Entry 8FA8 (X-ray diffraction, 1.80 A resolution); this record covers chains H and P of the 3 polymer chains in the assembly.

# Chain H
Molecule: Ky15.11 Antibody, heavy chain
From: Mus musculus
Notes: antibody fragment or engineered binder
Chain sequence (232 residues; numbered 1 to 216 plus 16 insertion-coded residues; the number before each row is that of its first residue; a row labelled like 82A-82C holds insertion residues (82A, then the next letters in order)):
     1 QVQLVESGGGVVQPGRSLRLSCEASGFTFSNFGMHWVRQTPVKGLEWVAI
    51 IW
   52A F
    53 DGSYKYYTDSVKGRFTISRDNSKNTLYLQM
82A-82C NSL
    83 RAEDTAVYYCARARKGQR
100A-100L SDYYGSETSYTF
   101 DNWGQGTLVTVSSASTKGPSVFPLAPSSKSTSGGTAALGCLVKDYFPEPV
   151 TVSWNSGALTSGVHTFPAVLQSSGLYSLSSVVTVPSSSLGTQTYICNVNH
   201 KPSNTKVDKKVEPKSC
Not modelled in the structure: 130-133, 216
Disulfide bonds: Cys22-Cys92, Cys140-Cys196

# Chain P
Molecule: Circumsporozoite protein NDN peptide
Reference sequence: P08307 (CSP_PLAFW); residues 1-12 here correspond to UniProt positions 134-145 (UniProt number = residue number + 133)
Chain sequence (12 residues; each row starts with the number of its first residue):
     1 NANPNVDPNANP
Not modelled in the structure: 9-12

# How chain H and chain P interact
Contacting residue pairs - 20 pairs, chain H then chain P:
  Asn31(H) - Asn5(P)
  Asn31(H) - Val6(P)  hydrogen bond (backbone-backbone)
  Phe32(H) - Asn5(P)
  Gly33(H) - Pro4(P)  hydrogen bond (backbone-backbone)
  Gly33(H) - Asn5(P)  hydrogen bond (backbone-side chain)
  Trp52(H) - Asn3(P)
  Trp52(H) - Pro4(P)  hydrophobic
  Phe52A(H) - Pro4(P)  hydrogen bond (backbone-backbone)
  Phe52A(H) - Asn5(P)
  Phe52A(H) - Val6(P)
  Ala95(H) - Pro4(P)  hydrophobic
  Ala95(H) - Asn5(P)
  Lys97(H) - Pro8(P)  hydrogen bond (side chain-backbone)
  Tyr100D(H) - Pro8(P)
  Ser100I(H) - Asn1(P)  hydrogen bond (side chain-backbone)
  Tyr100J(H) - Asn1(P)  hydrogen bond (backbone-backbone)
  Tyr100J(H) - Ala2(P)
  Tyr100J(H) - Asn3(P)  hydrogen bond
  Tyr100J(H) - Pro4(P)
  Tyr100J(H) - Pro8(P)
Interface residues without a listed pair, chain H (11 interface residues in all): Ile50
Interface residues without a listed pair, chain P (8 interface residues in all): Asp7

# Overview
The interface between chain H and chain P involves 11 residues on one side and 8 on the other; the contacts
include 8 hydrogen bonds. Among the polar pairs are Gly33(H)-Asn5(P), Lys97(H)-Pro8(P) and Ser100I(H)-Asn1(P).
Chain H is Ky15.11 Antibody, heavy chain (Mus musculus) and chain P is Circumsporozoite protein NDN peptide;
the structure, Crystal structure of Ky15.11 Fab in complex with circumsporozoite protein NDN peptide, was
determined by X-ray diffraction (same publication as 8F95, 8F9E, 8F9F, 8F9S, 8F9T, 8F9U and 11 further
entries).
